PDB entry 6WFJ | X-ray diffraction, 2.50 A resolution | chain AcA

== Chain AcA ==
Molecule: Ectonucleotide pyrophosphatase/phosphodiesterase family member 1
Source organism: Homo sapiens
Notes: EC 3.1.4.1, 3.6.1.9
UniProt: P22413 (ENPP1_HUMAN); residue numbers follow UniProt; this construct covers 1-925
Amino-acid sequence (925 residues; each row starts with the number of its first residue):
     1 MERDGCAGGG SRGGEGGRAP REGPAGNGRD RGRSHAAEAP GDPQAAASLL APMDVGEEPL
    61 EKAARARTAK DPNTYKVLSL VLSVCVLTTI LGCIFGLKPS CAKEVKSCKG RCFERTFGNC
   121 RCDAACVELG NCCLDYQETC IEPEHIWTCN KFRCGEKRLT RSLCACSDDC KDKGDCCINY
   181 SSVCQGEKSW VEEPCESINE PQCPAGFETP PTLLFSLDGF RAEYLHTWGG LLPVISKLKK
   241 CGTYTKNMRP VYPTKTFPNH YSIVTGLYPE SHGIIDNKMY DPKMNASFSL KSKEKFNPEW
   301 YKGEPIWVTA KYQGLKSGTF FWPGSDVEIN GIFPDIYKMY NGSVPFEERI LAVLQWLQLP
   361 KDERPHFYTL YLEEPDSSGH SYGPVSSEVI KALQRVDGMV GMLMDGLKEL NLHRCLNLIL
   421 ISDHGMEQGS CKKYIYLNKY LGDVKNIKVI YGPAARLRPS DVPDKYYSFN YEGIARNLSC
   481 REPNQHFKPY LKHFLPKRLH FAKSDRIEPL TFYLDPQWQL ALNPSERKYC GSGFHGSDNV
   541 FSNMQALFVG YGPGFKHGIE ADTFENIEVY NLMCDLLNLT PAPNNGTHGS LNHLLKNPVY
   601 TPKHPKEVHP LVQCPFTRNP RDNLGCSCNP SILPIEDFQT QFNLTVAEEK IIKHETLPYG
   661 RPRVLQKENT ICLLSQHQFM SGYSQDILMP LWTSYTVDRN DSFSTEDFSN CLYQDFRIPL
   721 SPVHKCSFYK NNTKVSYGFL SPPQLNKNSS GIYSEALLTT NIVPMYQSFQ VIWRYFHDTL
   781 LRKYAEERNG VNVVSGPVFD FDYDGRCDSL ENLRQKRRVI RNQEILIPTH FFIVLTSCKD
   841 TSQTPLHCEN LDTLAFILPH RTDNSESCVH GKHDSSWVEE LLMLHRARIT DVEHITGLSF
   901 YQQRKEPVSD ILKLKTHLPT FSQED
Disordered / not traced: 1-104, 922-925
Modified residues: His486 (N1-phosphonohistidine; NEP)
Disulfide bonds: Cys108-Cys122, Cys112-Cys140, Cys120-Cys133, Cys126-Cys132, Cys149-Cys166, Cys154-Cys184, Cys164-Cys177, Cys170-Cys176, Cys195-Cys241, Cys203-Cys415, Cys431-Cys530, Cys480-Cys868, Cys614-Cys672, Cys626-Cys726, Cys628-Cys711, Cys838-Cys848
Glycans and other covalent adducts: N-acetylglucosamine (NAG) linked to Asn285, Asn341, Asn477, Asn585, Asn731
Ion coordination: Zn2+ site 1: Asp218, Thr256, Asp423, His424; Zn2+ site 2: Asp376, His380, His535 (together with adenosine monophosphate); Ca2+: Asp800, Asp804, Arg806, Asp808
Small-molecule neighbours: adenosine monophosphate (AMP): Asp218, Lys255, Thr256, Phe257, Asn277, Leu290, Lys295, Trp322, Pro323, Tyr340, Tyr371, Glu373, Asp376, Ser377, His380, His424, His535
Swiss-Prot annotation at these positions:
  - motif: Ala45 to Pro52 (Di-leucine motif)
  - active site: Thr256 (AMP-threonine intermediate)
  - binding site (AMP): Asp218, Thr256, Asn277, Lys295, Tyr340, Asp376, His424, His535
  - binding site (Zn(2+)): Asp218, Thr256, Asp376, His380, Asp423, His424, His535
  - binding site (CMP): Thr256, Asn277, Lys295, Tyr340, Asp376, His424, His535
  - binding site (dTMP): Thr256, Asn277, Tyr340, Asp376, His424, His535
  - binding site (GMP): Thr256, Asn277, Leu290, Lys295, Tyr340, Asp376, His424, His535
  - binding site (2',3'-cGAMP): His380, Ser532
  - binding site (Ca(2+)): Asp800, Asp802, Asp804, Arg806, Asp808
  - site: Ala102, Lys103 (Cleavage), Lys915 (Essential for catalytic activity)
  - modified residue: Thr256 (Phosphothreonine)
  - glycosylation (N-linked (GlcNAc...) asparagine): Asn179, Asn285, Asn341, Asn477, Asn585, Asn643, Asn700, Asn731, Asn748
From the paper describing this entry:
  - binding site for adenosine monophosphate: Asp218, Thr256, Phe257, Asn277, Lys295, Tyr340, His380, His424, His535

== Summary ==
Ligands of chain AcA: adenosine monophosphate. Covalently linked N-acetylglucosamine: at Asn285, Asn341,
Asn477, Asn585 and Asn731. Asp218, Thr256, Asp423 and His424 coordinate Zn2+ site 1. From UniProt: active-site
residue Thr256, 8 AMP-binding residues, 7 Zn2+-binding residues and 7 CMP-binding residues. From the paper: a
binding site for adenosine monophosphate at Asp218, Thr256 and Phe257 among others.
Chain AcA is Ectonucleotide pyrophosphatase/phosphodiesterase family member 1 (Homo sapiens); the structure,
Crystal structures of human E-NPP 1: apo, was determined by X-ray diffraction, deposited together with 6WET,
6WEU, 6WEV and 6WEW.
